Entry 8C5X (X-ray diffraction, 2.60 A resolution); this record covers chains H and L of the 3 polymer chains in the assembly.

== Chain H ==
Protein: Reaction center protein H chain
Source organism: Cereibacter sphaeroides 2.4.1
UniProtKB: P0C0Y7 (RCEH_CERSP); residues 9-250 here = UniProt positions 9-250
Sequence (242 residues; numbered 9 to 250; the number before each row is that of its first residue):
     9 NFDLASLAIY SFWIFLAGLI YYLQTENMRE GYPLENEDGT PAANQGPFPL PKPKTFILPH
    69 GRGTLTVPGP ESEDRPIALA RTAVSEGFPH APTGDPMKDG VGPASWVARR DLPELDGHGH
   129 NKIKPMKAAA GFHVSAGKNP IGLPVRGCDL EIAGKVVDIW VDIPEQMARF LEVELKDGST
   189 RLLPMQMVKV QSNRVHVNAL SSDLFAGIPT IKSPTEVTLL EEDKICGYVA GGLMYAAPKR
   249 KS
Not modelled in the structure: 9-10
Metal / ion sites: K+: Met134, Ala137, Phe140

== Chain L ==
Protein: Reaction center protein L chain
Source organism: Cereibacter sphaeroides 2.4.1
UniProtKB: P0C0Y8 (RCEL_CERSP); residues 1-281 here correspond to UniProt positions 2-282 (UniProt number = residue number + 1)
Sequence (281 residues; row label = number of the first residue in the row):
     1 ALLSFERKYR VPGGTLVGGN LFDFWVGPFY VGFFGVCTFF FAALGIILIA WSAVLQGTWN
    61 PQLISVYPPA LEYGLGGAPL AKGGLWQIIT ICATGAFVCW ALREVEICRK LGIGYHIPFA
   121 FAFAILAYLT LVLFRPVMMG AWGYAFPYGI WTHLDWVSNT GYTYGNFHYN PAHMIAITFF
   181 FTNALALALH GALVLSAANP EKGKEMRTPD HEDTFFRDLV GYSIGTLGIH RLGLLLSLSA
   241 VFFSALCMII TGTIWFDQWV DWWQWWVKLP WWANIPGGIN G
Construct notes: engineered mutation Cys37 (Ala38 in P0C0Y8), Cys99 (Ser100 in P0C0Y8); conflict Thr178 (Ser179 in P0C0Y8)
Metal / ion sites: Fe ion: His190, His230 (shared with 3 residues of chain M)
Ligand contacts:
  - bacteriochlorophyll a (BCL), molecule 1: Ile46, Ile49, Tyr128, Leu131, Phe146, Ile150, Trp151, His153, Leu154, Trp156, Val157
  - bacteriochlorophyll a (BCL), molecule 2: Phe97, Phe121, Ala124, Ile125, Ala127, Tyr128, Leu131, Trp156, Val157, Ser158, Thr160, Gly161, Tyr162, Asn166, Phe167, His168, His173, Ala176, Ile177, Phe180, Phe181, Val241, Ser244, Ala245, Cys247, Met248
  - bacteriochlorophyll a (BCL), molecule 3: Val157, Tyr162, His168, Phe181
  - bacteriochlorophyll a (BCL), molecule 4: His168, Met174, Ile177, Thr178, Phe181, Thr182, Leu185
  - bacteriopheophytin a (BPH), molecule 1: Thr38, Phe41, Ala42, Gly45, Ile49, Ile89, Cys92, Ala93, Ala96, Phe97, Trp100, Glu104, Ile117, Ala120, Phe121, Phe123, Ala124, Tyr128, Phe146, Tyr148, Gly149, Ile150, His153, Phe180, Ser237, Leu238, Val241
  - bacteriopheophytin a (BPH), molecule 2: Phe181, Ala184, Leu185, Ala188, Leu189, Phe216, Leu219, Val220
  - 1,4-diethylene dioxide (DIO): Trp263, Trp265, Trp266
  - heptane-1,2,3-triol (HTO): Ile49, Pro61, Ile64, Tyr148, Gly149, Ile150
  - ubiquinone-10 (U10), molecule 1: Phe29, Tyr30, Val31, Gly35, Thr38, Phe39, Trp100, Arg103
  - ubiquinone-10 (U10), molecule 2: Thr178, Phe179, Thr182, Leu189, His190, Leu193, Val194, Glu212, Asp213, Phe216, Tyr222, Ser223, Ile224, Gly225, Thr226, Ile229, Leu232, Trp263

== Interface between chain H and chain L ==
Pairs across the interface (68):
  Gly39(H) - Leu3(L)
  Gly39(H) - Ser4(L)  hydrogen bond (backbone-backbone)
  Gly39(H) - Phe5(L)
  Tyr40(H) - Leu3(L)  hydrophobic
  Leu42(H) - Ala1(L)  hydrophobic
  Leu42(H) - Leu2(L)
  Leu42(H) - Leu3(L)  hydrophobic
  Glu43(H) - Ala1(L)
  Glu43(H) - Leu2(L)  hydrogen bond (backbone-backbone)
  Glu43(H) - Ser4(L)
  Glu45(H) - Arg7(L)
  Ala50(H) - Ala1(L)  hydrophobic
  Lys62(H) - Asn199(L)  hydrogen bond
  Phe64(H) - Ala198(L)
  Phe64(H) - Met206(L)  hydrophobic
  Ile65(H) - Gly203(L)
  Ile65(H) - Lys204(L)
  Ile65(H) - Glu205(L)
  Ile65(H) - Met206(L)  hydrogen bond (backbone-backbone)
  Leu66(H) - Glu205(L)
  Leu66(H) - Met206(L)  hydrophobic
  Pro67(H) - Glu205(L)
  Pro67(H) - Met206(L)
  His68(H) - Glu205(L)
  Glu79(H) - Ser4(L)
  Glu81(H) - Ser4(L)
  Glu81(H) - Phe5(L)
  Glu81(H) - Lys8(L)  salt bridge
  Arg83(H) - Lys8(L)
  Leu87(H) - Arg7(L)
  Leu87(H) - Lys8(L)
  Ala88(H) - Arg7(L)
  Arg89(H) - Arg7(L)
  Gly95(H) - Phe24(L)
  Gly95(H) - Trp25(L)  hydrogen bond (backbone-backbone)
  Phe96(H) - Phe24(L)  hydrophobic
  Pro97(H) - Arg10(L)
  Pro97(H) - Val11(L)
  Pro97(H) - Pro12(L)
  Pro97(H) - Asp23(L)
  Pro97(H) - Trp25(L)
  His98(H) - Arg7(L)  hydrogen bond
  His98(H) - Arg10(L)  hydrogen bond (backbone-backbone)
  His98(H) - Val11(L)
  His98(H) - Pro12(L)
  Val109(H) - Lys8(L)
  Gly110(H) - Lys8(L)  hydrogen bond (backbone-backbone)
  Gly110(H) - Tyr9(L)
  Gly110(H) - Val11(L)
  Pro111(H) - Val11(L)
  Pro111(H) - Lys110(L)
  Pro111(H) - Gly112(L)
  Ser113(H) - Lys8(L)
  Ser113(H) - Tyr9(L)
  Trp114(H) - Lys8(L)
  Asp124(H) - Asp210(L)
  Gly125(H) - Thr208(L)
  Gly125(H) - Asp210(L)  hydrogen bond (backbone-side chain)
  Pro172(H) - Asp210(L)
  Glu173(H) - Thr226(L)  hydrogen bond
  Met175(H) - Leu227(L)  hydrophobic
  Ala238(H) - Gly112(L)
  Met242(H) - Pro12(L)
  Met242(H) - Gly13(L)
  Met242(H) - Gly14(L)
  Met242(H) - Arg109(L)
  Met242(H) - Lys110(L)
  Tyr243(H) - Val11(L)
Interface residues without a listed pair, chain H (43 interface residues in all): Pro41, Asn52, Ile85, Glu94, Ala99, Pro100, Val115, Lys130
Interface residues without a listed pair, chain L (32 interface residues in all): Leu111, Pro209, Asp213

== In short ==
Chain H and chain L form an interface of 43 and 32 residues respectively, with 10 hydrogen bonds and 1 salt
bridge. Among the polar pairs are Glu81(H)-Lys8(L), Lys62(H)-Asn199(L) and His98(H)-Arg7(L).
Here chain H is Reaction center protein H chain and chain L is Reaction center protein L chain, both from
Cereibacter sphaeroides 2.4.1. Entry 8C5X (Double mutant A(L37)C/S(L99)C structure of Photosynthetic Reaction
Center From Cereibacter sphaeroides strain RV) was determined by X-ray diffraction together with 8C6K, 8C7C,
8C87 and 8C88 from the same study.
